Entry 7E8T (electron microscopy, 3.80 A resolution); this record covers chains G and F of the 12 polymer chains in the assembly.

Chain G:
Name: Trafficking protein particle complex subunit 31
Organism: Saccharomyces cerevisiae (strain ATCC 204508 / S288c)
Reference sequence: Q03337 (TRS31_YEAST); residue numbers follow UniProt; this construct covers 1-283
Amino-acid sequence (283 residues; row label = number of the first residue in the row):
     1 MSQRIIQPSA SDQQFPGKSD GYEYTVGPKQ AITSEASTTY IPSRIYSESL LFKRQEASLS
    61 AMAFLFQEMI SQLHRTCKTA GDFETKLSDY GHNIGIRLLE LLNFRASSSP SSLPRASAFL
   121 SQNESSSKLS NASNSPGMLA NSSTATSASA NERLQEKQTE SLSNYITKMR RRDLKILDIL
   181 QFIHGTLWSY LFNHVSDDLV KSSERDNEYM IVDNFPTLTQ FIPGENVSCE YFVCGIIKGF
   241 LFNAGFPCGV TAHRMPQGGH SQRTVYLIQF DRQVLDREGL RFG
Unresolved in the structure: 1-24, 109-162, 281-283
Construct notes: conflict S108 (Val in Q03337)

Chain F:
Name: Trafficking protein particle complex subunit BET3
Organism: Saccharomyces cerevisiae (strain ATCC 204508 / S288c)
Reference sequence: P36149 (BET3_YEAST); residue numbers follow UniProt; this construct covers 1-193
Amino-acid sequence (193 residues; row label = number of the first residue in the row):
     1 MVSTTQSRSL KAMGEEIWKN KTEKINTELF TLTYGSIVAQ LCQDYERDFN KVNDHLYSMG
    61 YNIGCRLIED FLARTALPRC ENLVKTSEVL SKCAFKIFLN ITPNITNWSH NKDTFSLILD
   121 ENPLADFVEL PMDAMKSLWY SNILCGVLKG SLEMVQLDCD VWFVSDILRG DSQTEIKVKL
   181 NRILKDEIPI GED
Unresolved in the structure: 1-7, 191-193
Swiss-Prot annotation at these positions:
  - lipidation: C80 (S-palmitoyl cysteine)
  - mutagenesis: C80 (C80S: Loss of palmitoylation)

Interface between chain G and chain F:
Pairs across the interface - 49 pairs, chain G then chain F:
  F52(G) - E28(F)
  R54(G) - N26(F)
  Q55(G) - N26(F)
  Q55(G) - T27(F)  hydrogen bond (backbone-backbone)
  Q55(G) - N100(F)
  Q55(G) - E121(F)
  E56(G) - K24(F)
  E56(G) - I25(F)
  E56(G) - N100(F)
  A57(G) - E23(F)
  A57(G) - K24(F)
  A57(G) - I25(F)  hydrogen bond (backbone-backbone)
  A57(G) - N26(F)
  S58(G) - T22(F)
  S58(G) - E23(F)
  S58(G) - I97(F)
  S58(G) - F98(F)  hydrogen bond (side chain-backbone)
  L59(G) - E23(F)  hydrogen bond (backbone-backbone)
  S60(G) - R74(F)  hydrogen bond
  S60(G) - F98(F)
  A61(G) - F30(F)
  A61(G) - F98(F)
  M62(G) - I25(F)  hydrophobic
  M62(G) - L29(F)  hydrophobic
  M62(G) - F30(F)  hydrophobic
  F64(G) - I63(F)  hydrophobic
  F64(G) - R66(F)
  F64(G) - L67(F)  hydrophobic
  L65(G) - F30(F)  hydrophobic
  L65(G) - T33(F)
  Q67(G) - R66(F)
  E68(G) - M59(F)
  E68(G) - N62(F)
  E68(G) - I63(F)
  M69(G) - T33(F)
  M69(G) - I37(F)  hydrophobic
  Q72(G) - M59(F)
  D89(G) - Q40(F)
  Y90(G) - S36(F)
  Y90(G) - Q40(F)
  I94(G) - L32(F)  hydrophobic
  I94(G) - T33(F)
  R105(G) - E28(F)  salt bridge
  Y190(G) - N26(F)
  Y190(G) - E28(F)  hydrogen bond
  L191(G) - I25(F)
  L191(G) - N26(F)
  L191(G) - L29(F)  hydrophobic
  F232(G) - T33(F)
Other interface residues (no listed pair), chain G (25 interface residues in all): R97, L98
Other interface residues (no listed pair), chain F (29 interface residues in all): W18, Y34, H55, D70, P123

Summary:
25 residues of chain G face 29 of chain F across their interface, with 6 hydrogen bonds and 1 salt bridge.
Among the polar pairs are R105(G)-E28(F), S58(G)-F98(F) and S60(G)-R74(F). UniProt lists one mutagenesis site
on chain F.
Here chain G is Trafficking protein particle complex subunit 31 and chain F is Trafficking protein particle
complex subunit BET3, both from Saccharomyces cerevisiae (strain ATCC 204508 / S288c). Entry 7E8T (Monomer of
Ypt32-TRAPPII) was determined by electron microscopy, deposited together with 7E2C, 7E2D, 7E8S, 7E93, 7E94 and
7EA3.
